6B0C - chains C and D of the 5 polymer chains in the assembly; structure by electron microscopy, 3.51 A resolution.

== Chain C ==
Protein: Tubulin alpha-1B chain
From: Sus scrofa
Reference sequence: Q2XVP4 (TBA1B_PIG); numbering as in UniProt (aligned over 1-451)
Sequence (451 residues; each row starts with the number of its first residue):
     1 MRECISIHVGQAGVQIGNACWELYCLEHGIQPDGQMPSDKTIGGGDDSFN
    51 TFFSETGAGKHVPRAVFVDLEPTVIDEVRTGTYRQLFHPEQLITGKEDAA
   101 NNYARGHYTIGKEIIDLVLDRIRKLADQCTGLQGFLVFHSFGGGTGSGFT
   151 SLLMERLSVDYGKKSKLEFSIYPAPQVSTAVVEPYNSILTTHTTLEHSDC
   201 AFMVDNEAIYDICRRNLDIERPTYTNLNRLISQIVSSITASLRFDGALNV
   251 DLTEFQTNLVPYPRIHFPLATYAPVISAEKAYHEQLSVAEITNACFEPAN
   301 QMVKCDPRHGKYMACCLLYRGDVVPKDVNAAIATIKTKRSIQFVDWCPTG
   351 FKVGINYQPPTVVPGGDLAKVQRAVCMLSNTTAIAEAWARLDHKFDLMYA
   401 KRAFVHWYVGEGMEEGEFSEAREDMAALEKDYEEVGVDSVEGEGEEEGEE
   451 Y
Not modelled in the structure: 442-451
Metal / ion sites: Mg2+: E71 (together with GTP)
Residues lining bound ligands: GTP (guanosine-5'-triphosphate): G10, Q11, A12, Q15, D69, E71, D98, A99, A100, N101, S140, G142, G143, G144, T145, G146, I171, T179, E183, N206, Y224, L227, N228, I231
UniProt features mapped onto this chain:
  - motif: M1 to C4 (MREC motif)
  - active site: E254
  - binding site (GTP): G10, Q11, A12, Q15, E71, A99, S140, G143, G144, T145, G146, T179, E183, N206, Y224, N228, L252
  - binding site (Mg(2+)): E71
  - site: Y451 (Involved in polymerization)
  - modified residue: K40 (N6,N6,N6-trimethyllysine), S48 (Phosphoserine), S232 (Phosphoserine), Y282 (3'-nitrotyrosine), R339 (Omega-N-methylarginine), S439 (Phosphoserine), E443 (5-glutamyl polyglutamate), E445 (5-glutamyl polyglutamate), Y451 (3'-nitrotyrosine)
  - cross-link (Glycyl lysine isopeptide (Lys-Gly)): K326 (interchain with G-Cter in ubiquitin), K370 (interchain with G-Cter in ubiquitin)

== Chain D ==
Protein: Tubulin beta chain
From: Sus scrofa
Reference sequence: F2Z5B2 (F2Z5B2_PIG); numbering as in UniProt (aligned over 1-445)
Sequence (445 residues; row label = number of the first residue in the row):
     1 MREIVHIQAGQCGNQIGAKFWEVISDEHGIDPTGSYHGDSDLQLERINVY
    51 YNEATGNKYVPRAILVDLEPGTMDSVRSGPFGQIFRPDNFVFGQSGAGNN
   101 WAKGHYTEGAELVDSVLDVVRKESESCDCLQGFQLTHSLGGGTGSGMGTL
   151 LISKIREEYPDRIMNTFSVMPSPKVSDTVVEPYNATLSVHQLVENTDETY
   201 CIDNEALYDICFRTLKLTTPTYGDLNHLVSATMSGVTTCLRFPGQLNADL
   251 RKLAVNMVPFPRLHFFMPGFAPLTSRGSQQYRALTVPELTQQMFDSKNMM
   301 AACDPRHGRYLTVAAIFRGRMSMKEVDEQMLNVQNKNSSYFVEWIPNNVK
   351 TAVCDIPPRGLKMSATFIGNSTAIQELFKRISEQFTAMFRRKAFLHWYTG
   401 EGMDEMEFTEAESNMNDLVSEYQQYQDATADEQGEFEEEEGEDEA
Not modelled in the structure: 430-445
Residues lining bound ligands:
  - GDP (guanosine-5'-diphosphate): G10, Q11, C12, Q15, N99, S138, G140, G141, G142, T143, G144, D177, N204, Y222, L225, N226
  - GTP (guanosine-5'-triphosphate): Q245, L246, K252
  - taxol (TA1): E22, V23, D26, E27, L215, D224, H227, L228, A231, S234, F270, P272, L273, T274, S275, R276, Q279, R318, P358, R359, G360, L361

== Chain C / chain D interface ==
Residue-residue contacts - 82 pairs, chain C then chain D:
  Q11(C) - G244(D)
  Q11(C) - Q245(D)  hydrogen bond (side chain-backbone)
  Q11(C) - L246(D)
  Q11(C) - N247(D)  hydrogen bond
  Q15(C) - Q245(D)
  E71(C) - R2(D)
  E71(C) - N247(D)  hydrogen bond
  P72(C) - R2(D)
  P72(C) - R46(D)
  T73(C) - R2(D)  hydrogen bond
  T73(C) - R46(D)
  T73(C) - P243(D)
  V74(C) - N247(D)
  D76(C) - R46(D)  salt bridge
  E77(C) - P243(D)
  E77(C) - G244(D)
  K96(C) - M1(D)
  K96(C) - R2(D)
  K96(C) - C129(D)
  E97(C) - R2(D)
  E97(C) - C129(D)  hydrogen bond
  E97(C) - L130(D)
  D98(C) - D249(D)
  D98(C) - K252(D)  salt bridge
  A100(C) - K252(D)
  A100(C) - V255(D)
  N101(C) - K252(D)
  N101(C) - V255(D)
  N101(C) - N256(D)
  N101(C) - K350(D)  hydrogen bond
  R105(C) - R251(D)
  Q176(C) - L331(D)
  Q176(C) - N347(D)  hydrogen bond (backbone-side chain)
  V177(C) - D327(D)
  S178(C) - N347(D)
  T179(C) - L246(D)
  T179(C) - D327(D)
  T179(C) - V349(D)
  T179(C) - K350(D)
  T179(C) - T351(D)  hydrogen bond (backbone-backbone)
  A180(C) - N256(D)
  V181(C) - N256(D)
  V181(C) - T312(D)
  V181(C) - I345(D)  hydrophobic
  V181(C) - N347(D)
  V181(C) - N348(D)
  V182(C) - N256(D)
  Y210(C) - M323(D)
  Y210(C) - D327(D)  hydrogen bond
  R221(C) - S322(D)
  R221(C) - E325(D)
  P222(C) - S322(D)
  P222(C) - M323(D)  hydrogen bond (backbone-backbone)
  P222(C) - K324(D)  hydrogen bond (backbone-backbone)
  T223(C) - M321(D)
  T223(C) - S322(D)
  Y224(C) - M323(D)
  Y224(C) - D327(D)
  K394(C) - P346(D)
  K394(C) - N347(D)
  L397(C) - W344(D)
  L397(C) - P346(D)  hydrophobic
  M398(C) - W344(D)
  M398(C) - I345(D)  hydrophobic
  M398(C) - P346(D)
  K401(C) - F260(D)
  K401(C) - W344(D)
  K401(C) - T429(D)  hydrogen bond (side chain-backbone)
  R402(C) - F260(D)
  A403(C) - P259(D)
  A403(C) - F260(D)  hydrophobic
  F404(C) - V255(D)
  F404(C) - N256(D)
  F404(C) - V258(D)
  F404(C) - P259(D)  hydrophobic
  H406(C) - V258(D)
  H406(C) - P259(D)  hydrogen bond (side chain-backbone)
  H406(C) - F260(D)
  H406(C) - P261(D)
  W407(C) - A254(D)  hydrogen bond (side chain-backbone)
  W407(C) - V255(D)
  W407(C) - V258(D)  hydrogen bond (side chain-backbone)
Also at the interface, not in a pair above, chain C (38 interface residues in all): P175, R214, E411
Also at the interface, not in a pair above, chain D (43 interface residues in all): Q131, R162, F242, N335, E343, D355

== Summary ==
38 residues of chain C face 43 of chain D across their interface; the contacts include 15 hydrogen bonds and 2
salt bridges. Among the polar pairs are D76(C)-R46(D), D98(C)-K252(D) and Q11(C)-Q245(D). GTP and GDP are
bound between chain C and chain D.
Here chain C is Tubulin alpha-1B chain and chain D is Tubulin beta chain, both from Sus scrofa. Entry 6B0C
(KLP10A-AMPPNP in complex with curved tubulin and a microtubule) was determined by electron microscopy (same
publication as 6B0I and 6B0L).
